Entry 7EKI (electron microscopy, 3.18 A resolution); this record covers chains A and B of the 5 polymer chains in the assembly.

Chain A (and B):
Molecule: Neuronal acetylcholine receptor subunit alpha-7
Organism: Homo sapiens
Notes: chain B of this document is another copy of the same molecule, construct and numbering; everything in this record applies to it too
Reference sequence: P36544 (ACHA7_HUMAN); residue numbers follow UniProt; this construct covers 1-502
Amino-acid sequence (502 residues; row label = number of the first residue in the row):
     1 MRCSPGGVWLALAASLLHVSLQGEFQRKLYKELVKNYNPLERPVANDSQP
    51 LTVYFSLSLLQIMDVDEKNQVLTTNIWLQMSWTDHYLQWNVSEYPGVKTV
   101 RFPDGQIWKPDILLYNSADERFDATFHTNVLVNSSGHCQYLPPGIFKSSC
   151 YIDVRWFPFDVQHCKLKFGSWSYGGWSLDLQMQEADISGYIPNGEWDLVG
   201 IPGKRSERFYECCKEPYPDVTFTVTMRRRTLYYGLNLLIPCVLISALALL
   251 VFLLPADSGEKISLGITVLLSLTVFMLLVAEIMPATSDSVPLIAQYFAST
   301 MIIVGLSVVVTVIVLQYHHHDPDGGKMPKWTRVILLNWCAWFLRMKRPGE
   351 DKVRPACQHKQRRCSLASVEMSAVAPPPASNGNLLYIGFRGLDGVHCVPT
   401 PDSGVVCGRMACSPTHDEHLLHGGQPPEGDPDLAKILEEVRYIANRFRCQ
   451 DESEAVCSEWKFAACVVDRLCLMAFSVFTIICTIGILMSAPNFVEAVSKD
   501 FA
Not modelled in the structure: 1-22, 347-431
UniProt features mapped onto this chain:
  - region: Glu260 to Thr267 (Essential for TMEM35A/NACHO-mediated proper subunit assembly and trafficking to cell membrane)
  - binding site (Ca(2+)): Arg42, Val44, Ser172, Tyr210
  - glycosylation (N-linked (GlcNAc...) asparagine): Asn46, Asn90, Asn133
Cystine bridges: Cys150-Cys164, Cys212-Cys213
Covalent attachments: N-acetylglucosamine (NAG) linked to Asn46, Asn133
From the paper describing this entry:
  - post-translational modification sites: Asn46, Asn133
  - specificity-determining residues: Met276, Ala298 (proposed by the authors, not directly observed)

Interface between chain A and chain B:
Pairs across the interface - 82 pairs, chain A then chain B:
  Asn36(A) - Arg27(B)  hydrogen bond (backbone-side chain)
  Asn38(A) - Tyr30(B)
  Leu40(A) - Tyr30(B)
  Leu40(A) - Arg101(B)
  Leu40(A) - Pro103(B)
  Leu40(A) - Gln106(B)
  Glu41(A) - Gly23(B)
  Glu41(A) - Gln26(B)
  Glu41(A) - Arg27(B)  salt bridge
  Arg42(A) - Gly23(B)
  Arg42(A) - Gln26(B)  hydrogen bond (backbone-side chain)
  Val44(A) - Gly23(B)  hydrogen bond (backbone-backbone)
  Asp47(A) - Gly23(B)  hydrogen bond (side chain-backbone)
  Asp47(A) - Glu24(B)
  Asp47(A) - Phe25(B)
  Asp47(A) - Gln26(B)  hydrogen bond
  Asp47(A) - Gly96(B)
  Ser48(A) - Gly96(B)
  Lys68(A) - Glu195(B)  salt bridge
  Asn69(A) - Met63(B)  hydrogen bond (side chain-backbone)
  Gln70(A) - Pro192(B)
  Gln70(A) - Asn193(B)  hydrogen bond (side chain-backbone)
  Tyr86(A) - Gly23(B)  hydrogen bond (side chain-backbone)
  Tyr86(A) - Glu24(B)
  Tyr86(A) - Arg27(B)
  Asp111(A) - Asn129(B)
  Tyr115(A) - Trp77(B)
  Asp119(A) - Ile145(B)
  Glu120(A) - Arg121(B)  hydrogen bond (backbone-side chain)
  Arg121(A) - Phe126(B)
  Phe122(A) - Phe126(B)  hydrophobic
  Phe122(A) - Pro143(B)  hydrophobic
  Asp123(A) - Phe126(B)
  Trp171(A) - Trp77(B)  hydrophobic
  Trp171(A) - Thr128(B)
  Trp171(A) - Leu141(B)  hydrophobic
  Trp171(A) - Pro143(B)  hydrophobic
  Ser172(A) - Arg101(B)  hydrogen bond (backbone-side chain)
  Tyr173(A) - Arg101(B)
  Gly259(A) - Glu260(B)
  Glu260(A) - Glu260(B)
  Lys261(A) - Glu260(B)
  Ile262(A) - Glu260(B)  hydrogen bond (backbone-side chain)
  Ile262(A) - Leu264(B)  hydrophobic
  Ser263(A) - Glu260(B)
  Ile266(A) - Leu247(B)  hydrophobic
  Ile266(A) - Leu264(B)  hydrophobic
  Ile266(A) - Thr267(B)
  Leu269(A) - Leu247(B)  hydrophobic
  Leu270(A) - Leu270(B)  hydrophobic
  Leu270(A) - Ser271(B)
  Thr273(A) - Ser271(B)  hydrogen bond
  Thr273(A) - Val274(B)
  Leu277(A) - Leu278(B)  hydrophobic
  Ala280(A) - Leu278(B)  hydrophobic
  Met283(A) - Asn236(B)
  Ser287(A) - Gly194(B)
  Ser287(A) - Arg229(B)
  Ser287(A) - Leu231(B)
  Ser287(A) - Tyr232(B)
  Asp288(A) - Gly194(B)
  Val290(A) - Leu235(B)  hydrophobic
  Met301(A) - Pro240(B)  hydrophobic
  Met301(A) - Leu243(B)  hydrophobic
  Gly305(A) - Leu247(B)
  Val309(A) - Leu250(B)  hydrophobic
  Val312(A) - Leu253(B)  hydrophobic
  Val312(A) - Leu254(B)  hydrophobic
  Leu315(A) - Pro255(B)
  Gln316(A) - Leu253(B)  hydrogen bond (side chain-backbone)
  His319(A) - Pro255(B)
  His319(A) - Asp257(B)
  His319(A) - Ser258(B)
  Lys435(A) - Leu437(B)
  Ile436(A) - Leu437(B)  hydrophobic
  Glu439(A) - Ala444(B)
  Tyr442(A) - Ala444(B)
  Tyr442(A) - Arg448(B)
  Tyr442(A) - Asp451(B)
  Ile443(A) - Phe447(B)  hydrophobic
  Arg446(A) - Phe447(B)
  Arg446(A) - Asp451(B)  salt bridge
Interface residues without a listed pair, chain A (63 interface residues in all): Tyr37, Leu113, Asn116, Ala118, Ser149, Val274, Pro284, Ala285, Thr286, Ile302, Val308, Leu433, Phe447
Interface residues without a listed pair, chain B (63 interface residues in all): Gln61, Asp64, Asn75, Pro95, Leu131, Ile191, Ser263, Val268, Phe275, Leu277, Glu281, Leu433, Val440, Asp500

In short:
The chain A/chain B interface involves 63 residues from each chain; the contacts include 13 hydrogen bonds and
3 salt bridges. Polar pairs include Glu41(A)-Arg27(B), Lys68(A)-Glu195(B) and Arg446(A)-Asp451(B).
N-acetylglucosamine is covalently linked to Asn46(A) and Asn133(A). From UniProt: 4 Ca2+-binding residues on
chain A. From the paper: specificity determinants Met276(A) and Ala298(A); modification sites Asn46(A) and
Asn133(A).
Chain A and chain B are both Neuronal acetylcholine receptor subunit alpha-7 (Homo sapiens); the structure,
human alpha 7 nicotinic acetylcholine receptor in apo-form, was determined by electron microscopy together
with 7EKP and 7EKT from the same study.
